Entry 2HJ4 (X-ray diffraction, 1.80 A resolution); this record covers chains H and B of the 4 polymer chains in the assembly.

Chain H:
Name: Aromatic amine dehydrogenase; chain D, H
Organism: Alcaligenes faecalis
Notes: EC 1.4.99.4; fragment: AADH (Residues 48-182)
Reference sequence: P84887 (AAUA_ALCFA); residue numbers follow UniProt; this construct covers 48-182
Chain sequence (135 residues; each row starts with the number of its first residue):
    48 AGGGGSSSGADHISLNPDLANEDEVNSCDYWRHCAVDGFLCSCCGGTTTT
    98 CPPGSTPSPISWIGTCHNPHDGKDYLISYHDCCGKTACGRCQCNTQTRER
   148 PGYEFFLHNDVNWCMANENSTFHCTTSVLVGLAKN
Disordered / not traced: 48-58, 181-182
Modified positions: Trp109 (2-amino-3-(6,7-dioxo-6,7-dihydro-1H-indol-3-yl)-propionic acid; TRQ)
Disulfide bonds: Cys75-Cys140, Cys81-Cys113, Cys88-Cys171, Cys90-Cys138, Cys91-Cys135, Cys98-Cys129, Cys130-Cys161
Covalent attachments: covalent link Trp109-Trp160
Small-molecule neighbours:
  - P-nitro-benzylamine (PNZ), molecule 1: Asp84, Gln139, Asn141
  - P-nitro-benzylamine (PNZ), molecule 2: Asp84, Trp109, Asn156, Asp157, Val158, Asn159, Phe169
Swiss-Prot annotation at these positions:
  - active site: Trp109 (Tryptophylquinone 6'-substrate hemiaminal intermediate), Asp128 (Proton acceptor)
  - binding site (substrate): Asp84, Asn156 to Val158
  - site: Thr172 (Transition state stabilizer)
  - modified residue: Trp109 (Tryptophylquinone)
  - cross-link: Trp109 to Trp160 (Tryptophan tryptophylquinone (Trp-Trp))

Chain B:
Name: Aromatic amine dehydrogenase; chain A, B
Organism: Alcaligenes faecalis
Notes: EC 1.4.99.4; fragment: AADH (Residues 73-433)
Reference sequence: P84888 (AAUB_ALCFA); residues 73-432 here correspond to UniProt positions 30-389 (UniProt number = residue number - 43)
Chain sequence (361 residues; numbered 73 to 433; the number before each row is that of its first residue):
    73 REVLTGGHSVSAPQENRIYVMDSVFMHLTESRVHVYDYTNGKFLGMVPTA
   123 FNGHVQVSNDGKKIYTMTTYHERITRGKRSDVVEVWDADKLTFEKEISLP
   173 PKRVQGLNYDGLFRQTTDGKFIVLQNASPATSIGIVDVAKGDYVEDVTAA
   223 AGCWSVIPQPNRPRSFMTICGDGGLLTINLGEDGKVASQSRSKQMFSVKD
   273 DPIFIAPALDKDKAHFVSYYGNVYSADFSGDEVKVDGPWSLLNDEDKAKN
   323 WVPGGYNLVGLHRASGRMYVFMHPDGKEGTHKFPAAEIWVMDTKTKQRVA
   373 RIPGRDALSMTIDQQRNLMLTLDGGNVNVYDISQPEPKLLRTIEGAAEAS
   423 LQVQFHPVGGT
Disordered / not traced: 431-433
Disulfide bonds: Cys225-Cys242
Small-molecule neighbours:
  - P-nitro-benzylamine (PNZ), molecule 1: Phe97, Leu100, Phe123, Asn124, Gln177, Gly178, Leu179
  - P-nitro-benzylamine (PNZ), molecule 2: Leu179, Tyr328, Leu380, Asp395, Gly396, Ala421, Ser422, Leu423

Chain H / chain B interface:
Contacting residue pairs - 51 pairs, chain H then chain B:
  Leu62(H) - Arg73(B)
  Leu62(H) - Glu74(B)
  Arg79(H) - Glu74(B)  salt bridge
  Cys90(H) - Phe115(B)
  Cys91(H) - Phe115(B)
  Gly92(H) - Phe115(B)  hydrogen bond (backbone-backbone)
  Gly92(H) - Leu116(B)
  Thr96(H) - Glu74(B)
  Thr96(H) - Val75(B)
  Thr96(H) - Leu76(B)
  Thr96(H) - Thr77(B)
  Thr97(H) - Leu76(B)
  Thr97(H) - Thr77(B)
  Thr97(H) - His80(B)
  Cys98(H) - Leu76(B)
  Cys98(H) - Thr77(B)  hydrogen bond (backbone-backbone)
  Cys98(H) - His80(B)
  Pro100(H) - His80(B)
  Pro100(H) - Ser81(B)
  Pro100(H) - Val82(B)
  Pro100(H) - Leu116(B)
  Pro100(H) - Lys162(B)
  Gly101(H) - Lys162(B)  hydrogen bond (backbone-backbone)
  Gly101(H) - Leu163(B)
  Gly101(H) - Thr164(B)
  Pro104(H) - Leu76(B)  hydrophobic
  Pro104(H) - Thr77(B)
  Pro104(H) - Gly78(B)
  His127(H) - Leu76(B)
  Asp128(H) - Leu76(B)
  Lys132(H) - Met118(B)  hydrogen bond (side chain-backbone)
  Lys132(H) - Trp158(B)
  Lys132(H) - Leu163(B)  hydrogen bond (side chain-backbone)
  Thr133(H) - Glu102(B)
  Thr133(H) - Arg104(B)
  Thr133(H) - Met118(B)
  Thr133(H) - Pro120(B)
  Ala134(H) - Arg104(B)  hydrogen bond (backbone-side chain)
  Arg137(H) - His106(B)
  Arg137(H) - Tyr108(B)  hydrogen bond
  Arg137(H) - Phe115(B)
  Arg137(H) - Gly417(B)  hydrogen bond (side chain-backbone)
  Arg137(H) - Ala418(B)
  His170(H) - Met118(B)
  Thr173(H) - Leu76(B)
  Val175(H) - Glu74(B)
  Leu176(H) - Arg73(B)
  Leu176(H) - Glu74(B)  hydrogen bond (backbone-side chain)
  Val177(H) - Arg73(B)  hydrogen bond (backbone-backbone)
  Gly178(H) - Arg73(B)
  Leu179(H) - Arg73(B)
Other interface residues (no listed pair), chain H (30 interface residues in all): Pro64, Ser102, Tyr122, Cys129, Cys135, Ser174
Other interface residues (no listed pair), chain B (26 interface residues in all): Gly117, Asp161, Ala419

Summary:
30 residues of chain H and 26 residues of chain B are in contact, with 10 hydrogen bonds and 1 salt bridge.
Polar pairs include Arg79(H)-Glu74(B), Lys132(H)-Met118(B) and Lys132(H)-Leu163(B). Ligands of chain H:
P-nitro-benzylamine. Ligands of chain B: P-nitro-benzylamine.
Here chain H is Aromatic amine dehydrogenase; chain D, H and chain B is Aromatic amine dehydrogenase; chain A,
B, both from Alcaligenes faecalis. Entry 2HJ4 (Crystal structure of Alcaligenes faecalis AADH complex with
p-nitrobenzylamine) was determined by X-ray diffraction, deposited together with 2HJB and 2Q7Q.
